Entry 9P4V (electron microscopy, 2.08 A resolution); this record covers chains B and 1 of the 12 polymer chains in the assembly.

== Chain B (and 1) ==
Molecule: Fatty acid synthase subunit alpha
Source organism: Saccharomyces cerevisiae
Notes: EC 2.3.1.86, 1.1.1.100, 2.3.1.41; chain 1 of this document is another copy of the same molecule, construct and numbering; everything in this record applies to it too
UniProtKB: P19097 (FAS2_YEAST); numbering as in UniProt (aligned over 1-1887)
Amino-acid sequence (1887 residues; numbered 1 to 1887; the number before each row is that of its first residue):
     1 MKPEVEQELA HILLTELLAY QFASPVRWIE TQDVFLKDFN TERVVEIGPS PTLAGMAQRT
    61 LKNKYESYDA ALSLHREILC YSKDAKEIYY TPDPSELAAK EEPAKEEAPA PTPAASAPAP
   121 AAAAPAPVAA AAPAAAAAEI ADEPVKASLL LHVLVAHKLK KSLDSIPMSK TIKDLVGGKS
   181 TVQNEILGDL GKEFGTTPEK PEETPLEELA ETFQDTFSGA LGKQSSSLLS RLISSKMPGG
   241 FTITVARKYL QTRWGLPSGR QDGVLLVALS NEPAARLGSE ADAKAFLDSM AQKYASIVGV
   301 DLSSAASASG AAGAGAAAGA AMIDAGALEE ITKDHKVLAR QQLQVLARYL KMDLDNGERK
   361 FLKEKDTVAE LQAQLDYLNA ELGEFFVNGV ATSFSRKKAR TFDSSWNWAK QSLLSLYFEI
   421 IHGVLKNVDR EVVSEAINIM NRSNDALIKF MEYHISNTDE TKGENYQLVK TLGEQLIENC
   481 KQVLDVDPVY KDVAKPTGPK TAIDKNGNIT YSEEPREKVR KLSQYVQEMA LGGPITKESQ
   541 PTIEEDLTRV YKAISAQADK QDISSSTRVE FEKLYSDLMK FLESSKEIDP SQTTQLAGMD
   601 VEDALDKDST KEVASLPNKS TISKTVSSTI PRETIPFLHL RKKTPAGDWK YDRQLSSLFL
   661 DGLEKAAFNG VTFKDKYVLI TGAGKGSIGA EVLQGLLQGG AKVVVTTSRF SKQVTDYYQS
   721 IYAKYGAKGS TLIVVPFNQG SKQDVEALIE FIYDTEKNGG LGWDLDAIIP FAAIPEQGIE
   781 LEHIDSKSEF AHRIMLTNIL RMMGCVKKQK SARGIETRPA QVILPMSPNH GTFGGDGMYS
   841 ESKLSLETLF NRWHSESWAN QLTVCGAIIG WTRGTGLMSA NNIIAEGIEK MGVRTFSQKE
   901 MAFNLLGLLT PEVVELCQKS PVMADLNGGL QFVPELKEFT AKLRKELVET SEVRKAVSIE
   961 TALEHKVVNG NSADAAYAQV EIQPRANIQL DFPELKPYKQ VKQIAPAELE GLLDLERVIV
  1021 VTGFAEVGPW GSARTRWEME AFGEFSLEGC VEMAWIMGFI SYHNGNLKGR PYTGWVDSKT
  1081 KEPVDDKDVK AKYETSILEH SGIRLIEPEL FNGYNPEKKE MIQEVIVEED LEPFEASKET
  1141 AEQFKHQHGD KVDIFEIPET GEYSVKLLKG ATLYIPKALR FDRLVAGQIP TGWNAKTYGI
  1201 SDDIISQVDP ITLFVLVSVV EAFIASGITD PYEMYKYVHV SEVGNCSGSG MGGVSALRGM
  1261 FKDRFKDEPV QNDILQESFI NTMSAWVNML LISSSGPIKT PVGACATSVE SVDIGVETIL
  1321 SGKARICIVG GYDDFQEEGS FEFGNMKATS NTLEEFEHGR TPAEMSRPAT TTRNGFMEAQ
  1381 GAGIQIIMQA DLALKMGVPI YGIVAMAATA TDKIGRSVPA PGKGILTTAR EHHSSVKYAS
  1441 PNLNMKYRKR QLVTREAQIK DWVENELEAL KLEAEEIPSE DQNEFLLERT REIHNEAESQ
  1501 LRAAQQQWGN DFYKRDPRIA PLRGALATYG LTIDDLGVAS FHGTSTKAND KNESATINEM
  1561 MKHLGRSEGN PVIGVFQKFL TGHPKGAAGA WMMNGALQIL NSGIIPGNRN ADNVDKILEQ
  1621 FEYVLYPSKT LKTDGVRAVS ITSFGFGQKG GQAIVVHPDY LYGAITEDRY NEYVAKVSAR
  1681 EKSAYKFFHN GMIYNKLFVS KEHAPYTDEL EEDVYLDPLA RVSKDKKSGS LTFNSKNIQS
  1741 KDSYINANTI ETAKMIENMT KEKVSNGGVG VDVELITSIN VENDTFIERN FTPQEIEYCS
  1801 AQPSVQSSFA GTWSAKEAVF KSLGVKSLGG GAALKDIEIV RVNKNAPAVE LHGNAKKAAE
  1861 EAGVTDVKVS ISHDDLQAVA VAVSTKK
Unresolved in the structure: 95-328, 539-623, 972-978, 1475-1481, 1745-1887
Glycans and other covalent adducts: Palmitoyl-CoA (PKZ) linked to Arg520
Swiss-Prot annotation at these positions:
  - active site (For beta-ketoacyl synthase activity): Cys1305, His1542, His1583
  - binding site (acetyl-CoA): Asp1772 to Glu1774, Tyr1798, Ser1808, Glu1817 to Ser1827, Arg1841 to Lys1844, Ile1871 to His1873
  - binding site (Mg(2+)): Asp1772, Val1773, Glu1774, Ser1872, His1873
  - modified residue: Ser50 (Phosphoserine), Ser180 (O-(pantetheine 4'-phosphoryl)serine), Ser523 (Phosphoserine), Ser958 (Phosphoserine), Ser1440 (Phosphoserine)
  - cross-link: Lys37 (Glycyl lysine isopeptide (Lys-Gly) (interchain with G-Cter in ubiquitin))

== Interface between chain B and chain 1 ==
Residue-residue contacts (311):
  Glu1117(B) - His1146(1)  hydrogen bond (backbone-side chain)
  Lys1118(B) - His1146(1)
  Lys1118(B) - Gln1147(1)  hydrogen bond (side chain-backbone)
  Glu1120(B) - Gln1147(1)
  Glu1120(B) - Phe1265(1)
  Met1121(B) - Arg1264(1)
  Met1121(B) - Phe1265(1)
  Met1121(B) - Asp1267(1)
  Ile1122(B) - Tyr1174(1)  hydrophobic
  Ile1122(B) - Phe1265(1)  hydrogen bond (backbone-backbone)
  Ile1122(B) - Lys1266(1)
  Ile1122(B) - Asp1267(1)
  Gln1123(B) - Phe1144(1)
  Gln1143(B) - Lys1177(1)
  Gln1143(B) - Ala1178(1)  hydrogen bond (backbone-backbone)
  Gln1143(B) - Leu1179(1)
  Phe1144(B) - Gln1123(1)
  Phe1144(B) - Ile1175(1)  hydrophobic
  Phe1144(B) - Pro1176(1)
  Phe1144(B) - Lys1177(1)
  His1146(B) - Glu1117(1)  hydrogen bond (side chain-backbone)
  His1146(B) - Lys1118(1)
  His1146(B) - Ala1178(1)
  His1146(B) - Arg1180(1)
  Gln1147(B) - Lys1118(1)  hydrogen bond (backbone-side chain)
  Gln1147(B) - Glu1120(1)
  Gln1147(B) - Pro1176(1)
  Gln1147(B) - Lys1177(1)
  Gln1147(B) - Ala1178(1)
  His1148(B) - Ile1175(1)
  His1148(B) - Pro1176(1)  hydrogen bond (side chain-backbone)
  Leu1167(B) - Ile1175(1)  hydrophobic
  Thr1172(B) - Pro1176(1)
  Leu1173(B) - Leu1173(1)  hydrophobic
  Leu1173(B) - Tyr1174(1)
  Leu1173(B) - Ile1175(1)  hydrophobic
  Tyr1174(B) - Ile1122(1)  hydrophobic
  Tyr1174(B) - Leu1173(1)
  Tyr1174(B) - Tyr1174(1)  hydrogen bond (backbone-backbone)
  Tyr1174(B) - Pro1176(1)  hydrophobic
  Tyr1174(B) - Lys1266(1)
  Ile1175(B) - Phe1144(1)  hydrophobic
  Ile1175(B) - His1148(1)
  Ile1175(B) - Leu1167(1)  hydrophobic
  Ile1175(B) - Leu1173(1)  hydrophobic
  Pro1176(B) - Phe1144(1)
  Pro1176(B) - Gln1147(1)
  Pro1176(B) - His1148(1)  hydrogen bond (backbone-side chain)
  Pro1176(B) - Thr1172(1)
  Pro1176(B) - Tyr1174(1)  hydrophobic
  Lys1177(B) - Gln1143(1)
  Lys1177(B) - Phe1144(1)
  Lys1177(B) - Gln1147(1)
  Lys1177(B) - Asp1267(1)  salt bridge
  Ala1178(B) - Gln1143(1)  hydrogen bond (backbone-backbone)
  Ala1178(B) - His1146(1)
  Ala1178(B) - Gln1147(1)
  Leu1179(B) - Gln1143(1)
  Arg1180(B) - His1146(1)
  Tyr1232(B) - Ile1414(1)
  Ser1241(B) - Thr1427(1)
  Ser1241(B) - Arg1430(1)  hydrogen bond
  Met1251(B) - Phe1279(1)  hydrophobic
  Leu1257(B) - Phe1261(1)  hydrophobic
  Arg1258(B) - Phe1261(1)
  Met1260(B) - Glu1342(1)
  Phe1261(B) - Leu1257(1)  hydrophobic
  Phe1261(B) - Arg1258(1)
  Phe1261(B) - Phe1261(1)  hydrophobic
  Phe1261(B) - Lys1262(1)
  Phe1261(B) - Glu1338(1)
  Lys1262(B) - Phe1261(1)
  Lys1262(B) - Phe1265(1)
  Arg1264(B) - Met1121(1)
  Arg1264(B) - Glu1342(1)  salt bridge
  Arg1264(B) - Asn1345(1)
  Phe1265(B) - Glu1120(1)
  Phe1265(B) - Met1121(1)
  Phe1265(B) - Ile1122(1)  hydrogen bond (backbone-backbone)
  Phe1265(B) - Lys1262(1)
  Lys1266(B) - Ile1122(1)
  Lys1266(B) - Tyr1174(1)
  Asp1267(B) - Met1121(1)
  Asp1267(B) - Ile1122(1)
  Asp1267(B) - Lys1177(1)  salt bridge
  Asn1272(B) - Asn1345(1)
  Asn1272(B) - Met1346(1)
  Asp1273(B) - Met1346(1)
  Ile1274(B) - Glu1342(1)
  Leu1275(B) - Glu1342(1)
  Leu1275(B) - Phe1343(1)  hydrophobic
  Leu1275(B) - Met1346(1)  hydrophobic
  Gln1276(B) - Val1418(1)
  Gln1276(B) - Pro1419(1)
  Phe1279(B) - Met1251(1)  hydrophobic
  Asn1281(B) - Val1302(1)
  Asn1281(B) - Phe1646(1)  hydrogen bond (side chain-backbone)
  Asn1281(B) - Lys1649(1)
  Ala1285(B) - Gly1647(1)
  Trp1286(B) - Arg1416(1)
  Trp1286(B) - Val1418(1)  hydrophobic
  Asn1288(B) - Thr1411(1)
  Asn1288(B) - Asp1412(1)
  Asn1288(B) - Lys1413(1)
  Asn1288(B) - Ile1414(1)
  Asn1288(B) - Gln1648(1)  hydrogen bond
  Met1289(B) - Lys1413(1)
  Met1289(B) - Ile1414(1)
  Met1289(B) - Gly1415(1)  hydrogen bond (backbone-backbone)
  Met1289(B) - Arg1416(1)  hydrogen bond (backbone-side chain)
  Met1289(B) - Ser1417(1)
  Met1289(B) - Val1418(1)  hydrophobic
  Met1289(B) - Gln1648(1)
  Leu1290(B) - Arg1416(1)
  Ser1293(B) - Lys1413(1)
  Ser1293(B) - Ile1414(1)  hydrogen bond (side chain-backbone)
  Ser1294(B) - Thr1411(1)  hydrogen bond (backbone-side chain)
  Ser1294(B) - Asp1412(1)
  Ser1295(B) - Ala1410(1)
  Ser1295(B) - Thr1411(1)
  Ser1295(B) - Asp1412(1)
  Ser1295(B) - Thr1427(1)
  Gly1296(B) - Thr1409(1)
  Gly1296(B) - Ala1410(1)
  Gly1296(B) - Thr1411(1)  hydrogen bond (backbone-backbone)
  Pro1297(B) - Thr1409(1)
  Ile1298(B) - Glu1310(1)
  Ile1298(B) - Thr1409(1)  hydrogen bond (backbone-side chain)
  Ile1298(B) - Thr1411(1)
  Ile1298(B) - Lys1649(1)  hydrogen bond (backbone-side chain)
  Lys1299(B) - Glu1310(1)
  Lys1299(B) - Asp1313(1)  salt bridge
  Lys1299(B) - Glu1317(1)  salt bridge
  Thr1300(B) - Thr1300(1)
  Thr1300(B) - Pro1301(1)
  Thr1300(B) - Val1302(1)  hydrogen bond (backbone-backbone)
  Thr1300(B) - Glu1310(1)  hydrogen bond (backbone-side chain)
  Thr1300(B) - Lys1649(1)  hydrogen bond
  Pro1301(B) - Thr1300(1)
  Val1302(B) - Asn1281(1)
  Val1302(B) - Thr1300(1)  hydrogen bond (backbone-backbone)
  Val1302(B) - Val1302(1)  hydrophobic
  Glu1310(B) - Ile1298(1)
  Glu1310(B) - Lys1299(1)
  Glu1310(B) - Thr1300(1)  hydrogen bond (side chain-backbone)
  Asp1313(B) - Lys1299(1)  salt bridge
  Asp1313(B) - Lys1323(1)  salt bridge
  Glu1317(B) - Lys1299(1)  salt bridge
  Glu1317(B) - Glu1317(1)
  Glu1317(B) - Thr1318(1)  hydrogen bond
  Glu1317(B) - Ser1321(1)
  Glu1317(B) - Lys1323(1)
  Thr1318(B) - Glu1317(1)  hydrogen bond
  Ser1321(B) - Glu1317(1)
  Lys1323(B) - Asp1313(1)  salt bridge
  Lys1323(B) - Glu1317(1)
  Lys1323(B) - Ala1407(1)  hydrogen bond (side chain-backbone)
  Glu1338(B) - Phe1261(1)
  Glu1342(B) - Met1260(1)
  Glu1342(B) - Arg1264(1)  salt bridge
  Glu1342(B) - Ile1274(1)
  Glu1342(B) - Leu1275(1)
  Phe1343(B) - Leu1275(1)  hydrophobic
  Asn1345(B) - Arg1264(1)
  Asn1345(B) - Asn1272(1)
  Met1346(B) - Asn1272(1)
  Met1346(B) - Asp1273(1)
  Met1346(B) - Leu1275(1)  hydrophobic
  Ala1407(B) - Lys1323(1)  hydrogen bond (backbone-side chain)
  Thr1409(B) - Gly1296(1)
  Thr1409(B) - Pro1297(1)
  Thr1409(B) - Ile1298(1)  hydrogen bond (side chain-backbone)
  Ala1410(B) - Ser1295(1)
  Ala1410(B) - Gly1296(1)
  Thr1411(B) - Asn1288(1)
  Thr1411(B) - Ser1294(1)  hydrogen bond (side chain-backbone)
  Thr1411(B) - Ser1295(1)
  Thr1411(B) - Gly1296(1)  hydrogen bond (backbone-backbone)
  Thr1411(B) - Ile1298(1)
  Asp1412(B) - Asn1288(1)
  Asp1412(B) - Ser1294(1)
  Asp1412(B) - Ser1295(1)
  Asp1412(B) - Tyr1706(1)
  Asp1412(B) - Tyr1715(1)  hydrogen bond (backbone-side chain)
  Lys1413(B) - Asn1288(1)
  Lys1413(B) - Met1289(1)
  Lys1413(B) - Ser1293(1)
  Lys1413(B) - Tyr1706(1)
  Lys1413(B) - Asp1708(1)  salt bridge
  Lys1413(B) - Glu1711(1)  salt bridge
  Ile1414(B) - Tyr1232(1)
  Ile1414(B) - Asn1288(1)
  Ile1414(B) - Met1289(1)
  Ile1414(B) - Ser1293(1)  hydrogen bond (backbone-side chain)
  Ile1414(B) - Lys1701(1)
  Ile1414(B) - Glu1702(1)
  Gly1415(B) - Met1289(1)  hydrogen bond (backbone-backbone)
  Arg1416(B) - Trp1286(1)
  Arg1416(B) - Met1289(1)  hydrogen bond (side chain-backbone)
  Arg1416(B) - Leu1290(1)
  Arg1416(B) - Ser1700(1)  hydrogen bond
  Arg1416(B) - Lys1701(1)  hydrogen bond (side chain-backbone)
  Arg1416(B) - Glu1702(1)  salt bridge
  Ser1417(B) - Met1289(1)
  Val1418(B) - Gln1276(1)
  Val1418(B) - Trp1286(1)  hydrophobic
  Val1418(B) - Met1289(1)  hydrophobic
  Pro1419(B) - Gln1276(1)
  Lys1423(B) - Tyr1715(1)
  Gly1424(B) - Tyr1715(1)
  Leu1426(B) - Glu1712(1)
  Leu1426(B) - Leu1716(1)
  Thr1427(B) - Ser1241(1)
  Thr1427(B) - Ser1295(1)
  Thr1427(B) - Tyr1715(1)
  Ala1429(B) - Leu1716(1)  hydrophobic
  Arg1430(B) - Ser1241(1)  hydrogen bond
  Arg1430(B) - Tyr1715(1)
  Arg1430(B) - Leu1716(1)
  Glu1431(B) - Leu1716(1)  hydrogen bond (backbone-backbone)
  Glu1431(B) - Pro1718(1)
  Glu1431(B) - Gln1739(1)  hydrogen bond (backbone-side chain)
  His1432(B) - Asp1717(1)  salt bridge
  His1432(B) - Pro1718(1)
  His1432(B) - Leu1719(1)
  His1432(B) - Gln1739(1)
  His1432(B) - Ser1740(1)  hydrogen bond (side chain-backbone)
  His1432(B) - Tyr1744(1)
  His1433(B) - Gln1739(1)  hydrogen bond (backbone-side chain)
  Ser1434(B) - Gln1739(1)
  Ser1434(B) - Ser1740(1)  hydrogen bond (side chain-backbone)
  Ser1434(B) - Lys1741(1)
  Ser1434(B) - Tyr1744(1)
  Ser1435(B) - Glu1488(1)  hydrogen bond
  Val1436(B) - Glu1488(1)
  Tyr1438(B) - Glu1488(1)
  Ser1440(B) - Glu1492(1)
  Pro1441(B) - Arg1489(1)
  Tyr1447(B) - Glu1466(1)
  Gln1451(B) - Trp1462(1)  hydrogen bond
  Gln1451(B) - Glu1466(1)  hydrogen bond
  Arg1455(B) - Arg1455(1)
  Arg1455(B) - Gln1458(1)
  Gln1458(B) - Arg1455(1)
  Trp1462(B) - Gln1451(1)  hydrogen bond
  Glu1466(B) - Tyr1447(1)
  Glu1466(B) - Gln1451(1)  hydrogen bond
  Glu1488(B) - Ser1435(1)  hydrogen bond
  Glu1488(B) - Val1436(1)
  Glu1488(B) - Tyr1438(1)
  Arg1489(B) - Pro1441(1)
  Arg1491(B) - Pro1517(1)
  Glu1492(B) - Ser1440(1)
  Glu1492(B) - Asp1516(1)
  Glu1492(B) - Arg1518(1)  salt bridge
  Ser1499(B) - Gln1507(1)
  Ser1499(B) - Arg1515(1)
  Gln1507(B) - Ser1499(1)
  Arg1515(B) - Ser1499(1)
  Asp1516(B) - Glu1492(1)
  Pro1517(B) - Arg1491(1)
  Pro1517(B) - Pro1718(1)
  Arg1518(B) - Glu1492(1)  salt bridge
  Arg1518(B) - Tyr1744(1)  hydrogen bond
  Glu1559(B) - Glu1712(1)
  His1563(B) - Leu1716(1)  hydrogen bond (side chain-backbone)
  His1563(B) - Gln1739(1)
  Phe1646(B) - Asn1281(1)  hydrogen bond (backbone-side chain)
  Gly1647(B) - Ala1285(1)
  Gln1648(B) - Asn1288(1)  hydrogen bond
  Gln1648(B) - Met1289(1)
  Lys1649(B) - Asn1281(1)
  Lys1649(B) - Ile1298(1)  hydrogen bond (side chain-backbone)
  Lys1649(B) - Thr1300(1)  hydrogen bond
  Ser1700(B) - Arg1416(1)  hydrogen bond
  Lys1701(B) - Ile1414(1)
  Lys1701(B) - Arg1416(1)  hydrogen bond (backbone-side chain)
  Glu1702(B) - Ile1414(1)
  Glu1702(B) - Arg1416(1)  salt bridge
  Tyr1706(B) - Asp1412(1)
  Tyr1706(B) - Lys1413(1)
  Asp1708(B) - Lys1413(1)  salt bridge
  Glu1711(B) - Lys1413(1)  salt bridge
  Glu1712(B) - Leu1426(1)
  Glu1712(B) - Glu1559(1)
  Tyr1715(B) - Asp1412(1)  hydrogen bond (side chain-backbone)
  Tyr1715(B) - Lys1423(1)
  Tyr1715(B) - Gly1424(1)
  Tyr1715(B) - Thr1427(1)
  Tyr1715(B) - Arg1430(1)
  Leu1716(B) - Leu1426(1)
  Leu1716(B) - Ala1429(1)  hydrophobic
  Leu1716(B) - Arg1430(1)
  Leu1716(B) - Glu1431(1)  hydrogen bond (backbone-backbone)
  Leu1716(B) - His1563(1)  hydrogen bond (backbone-side chain)
  Asp1717(B) - His1432(1)  salt bridge
  Pro1718(B) - Glu1431(1)
  Pro1718(B) - His1432(1)
  Pro1718(B) - Pro1517(1)
  Leu1719(B) - His1432(1)
  Gln1739(B) - Glu1431(1)  hydrogen bond (side chain-backbone)
  Gln1739(B) - His1432(1)
  Gln1739(B) - His1433(1)  hydrogen bond (side chain-backbone)
  Gln1739(B) - Ser1434(1)
  Gln1739(B) - His1563(1)
  Ser1740(B) - His1432(1)  hydrogen bond (backbone-side chain)
  Ser1740(B) - Ser1434(1)
  Lys1741(B) - Ser1434(1)
  Tyr1744(B) - His1432(1)
  Tyr1744(B) - Ser1434(1)
  Tyr1744(B) - Arg1518(1)  hydrogen bond
Other interface residues (no listed pair), chain B (155 interface residues in all): Val1125, Glu1129, Glu1132, Phe1134, His1239, Val1254, Ser1278, Ile1280, Thr1282, Ile1292, Ala1304, Ile1314, Phe1341, Ala1408, Lys1437, Ala1439, Asn1442, Asn1495, Glu1496, Gln1500, Trp1508, His1703, Ala1704, Ser1743
Other interface residues (no listed pair), chain 1 (155 interface residues in all): Val1125, Glu1129, Glu1132, Phe1134, His1239, Val1254, Ser1278, Ile1280, Thr1282, Ile1292, Ala1304, Ile1314, Phe1341, Ala1408, Lys1437, Ala1439, Asn1442, Asn1495, Glu1496, Gln1500, Trp1508, His1703, Ala1704, Ser1743

== In short ==
Chain B and chain 1 each contribute 155 residues to their interface, with 66 hydrogen bonds and 20 salt
bridges. Among the polar pairs are Lys1177(B)-Asp1267(1), Arg1264(B)-Glu1342(1) and Lys1299(B)-Asp1313(1).
Both chains are Fatty acid synthase subunit alpha (Saccharomyces cerevisiae). Entry 9P4V (Atomic model of wild
type S. cerevisiae Fatty Acid Synthase (FAS) in complex with Palmitoyl-CoA (in ...) was determined by electron
microscopy together with 9D49, 9P4W, 9D47, 9D48 and 9D4A from the same study.
